Entry 6NQD (electron microscopy, 3.90 A resolution); this record covers chains F and J of the 12 polymer chains in the assembly.

[Chain F (and J)]
Name: T/F100 Env gp41
Organism: Human immunodeficiency virus 1
Notes: chain J of this document is another copy of the same molecule, construct and numbering; everything in this record applies to it too
Reference sequence: A0A140EMT3 (A0A140EMT3_9HIV1); residues 512-664 here correspond to UniProt positions 513-665 (UniProt number = residue number + 1)
Sequence (184 residues; numbered 512 to 695; the number before each row is that of its first residue):
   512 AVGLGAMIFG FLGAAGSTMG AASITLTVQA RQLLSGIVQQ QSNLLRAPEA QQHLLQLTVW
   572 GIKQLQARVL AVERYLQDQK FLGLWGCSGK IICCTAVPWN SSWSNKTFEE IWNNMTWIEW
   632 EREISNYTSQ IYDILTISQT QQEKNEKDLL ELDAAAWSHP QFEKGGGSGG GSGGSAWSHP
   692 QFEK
Unresolved in the structure: 512-513, 549-571, 661-695
Disulfide bonds: C598-C604
Covalently attached groups: N-acetylglucosamine (NAG) linked to N611, N616, N625; glycan linked to N637
Construct notes: conflict P559 (Ile560 in A0A140EMT3), C605 (Thr606 in A0A140EMT3); expression tag (665-695)

[Interface between chain F and chain J]
Residue-residue contacts - 30 pairs, chain F then chain J:
  I573(F) - L576(J)  hydrophobic
  L576(F) - L576(J)  hydrophobic
  Q577(F) - R579(J)  hydrogen bond
  V580(F) - L576(J)  hydrophobic
  V580(F) - R579(J)
  V580(F) - V580(J)  hydrophobic
  L581(F) - R579(J)
  V583(F) - V583(J)  hydrophobic
  E584(F) - A517(J)
  E584(F) - M518(J)  hydrogen bond (side chain-backbone)
  E584(F) - R579(J)  salt bridge
  L587(F) - V583(J)  hydrophobic
  L587(F) - L587(J)  hydrophobic
  Q588(F) - I548(J)
  K591(F) - G514(J)
  K591(F) - I519(J)
  K591(F) - Y586(J)
  F592(F) - L545(J)
  G594(F) - G600(J)
  L595(F) - L545(J)  hydrophobic
  S599(F) - S599(J)  hydrogen bond
  Y643(F) - L545(J)
  T647(F) - A541(J)
  T647(F) - R542(J)
  T647(F) - L545(J)
  T651(F) - T538(J)
  E654(F) - K601(J)  salt bridge
  E654(F) - I603(J)
  K658(F) - I603(J)
  K658(F) - C605(J)
Other interface residues (no listed pair), chain F (23 interface residues in all): W596, S640, D644, I648
Other interface residues (no listed pair), chain J (24 interface residues in all): L544, S546, I573, I602

[Overview]
23 residues of chain F and 24 residues of chain J are in contact; the contacts include 3 hydrogen bonds and 2
salt bridges. Among the polar pairs are E584(F)-R579(J), E654(F)-K601(J) and Q577(F)-R579(J). Covalently
linked N-acetylglucosamine: at N611(F), N616(F) and N625(F).
Both chains are T/F100 Env gp41 (Human immunodeficiency virus 1). Entry 6NQD (Cryo-EM structure of T/F100
SOSIP.664 HIV-1 Env trimer in complex with 8ANC195 Fab) was determined by electron microscopy.
